PDB entry 2VCT | X-ray diffraction, 2.10 A resolution | chains A and B

== Chain A (and B) ==
Name: Glutathione S-transferase A2
Source organism: Homo sapiens
Notes: EC 2.5.1.18; chain B of this document is another copy of the same molecule, construct and numbering; everything in this record applies to it too
UniProtKB: P09210 (GSTA2_HUMAN); residue numbers follow UniProt; this construct covers 1-222
Chain sequence (222 residues; numbered 1 to 222; the number before each row is that of its first residue):
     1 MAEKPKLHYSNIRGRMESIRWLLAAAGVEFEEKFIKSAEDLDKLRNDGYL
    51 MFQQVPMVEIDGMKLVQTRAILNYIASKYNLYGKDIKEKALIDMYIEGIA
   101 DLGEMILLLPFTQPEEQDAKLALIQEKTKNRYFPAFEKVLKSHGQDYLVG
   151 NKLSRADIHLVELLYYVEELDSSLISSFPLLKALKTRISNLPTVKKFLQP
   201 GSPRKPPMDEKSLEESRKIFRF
Disordered / not traced: 1
Sequence notes: variant Thr112 (Ser in P09210)
Residues lining bound ligands: 4-androstene-3-17-dione (ASD): Tyr9, Ile12, Gly14, Arg15, Leu107, Leu108, Phe111, Phe220, Phe222
Curated features (UniProtKB/Swiss-Prot):
  - binding site (glutathione): Tyr9, Arg45, Gln54, Val55, Gln67, Thr68
  - modified residue: Ala2 (N-acetylalanine), Lys4 (N6-succinyllysine)
  - natural variant: Thr112 (S112T: this construct carries the variant)

== Chain A / chain B interface ==
Residue-residue contacts (59):
  Met51(A) - Met94(B)  hydrophobic
  Met51(A) - Tyr95(B)  hydrophobic
  Met51(A) - Ala135(B)
  Met51(A) - Phe136(B)  hydrophobic
  Met51(A) - Val139(B)  hydrophobic
  Phe52(A) - Met94(B)
  Phe52(A) - Gly98(B)
  Phe52(A) - Arg131(B)
  Phe52(A) - Tyr132(B)  hydrophobic
  Phe52(A) - Ala135(B)  hydrophobic
  Phe52(A) - Phe136(B)  hydrophobic
  Gln53(A) - Arg131(B)
  Gln54(A) - Tyr132(B)  hydrogen bond
  Asp61(A) - Lys87(B)
  Lys64(A) - Met94(B)
  Leu65(A) - Ala90(B)
  Leu65(A) - Met94(B)  hydrophobic
  Val66(A) - Met94(B)  hydrogen bond (backbone-side chain)
  Gln67(A) - Met94(B)
  Gln67(A) - Glu97(B)
  Gln67(A) - Gly98(B)
  Gln67(A) - Asp101(B)  hydrogen bond
  Arg69(A) - Arg69(B)
  Arg69(A) - Glu97(B)  salt bridge
  Ala70(A) - Ala90(B)
  Ala70(A) - Asp93(B)
  Ala70(A) - Met94(B)
  Asn73(A) - Lys89(B)
  Asn73(A) - Asp93(B)  hydrogen bond
  Tyr74(A) - Ile86(B)
  Tyr74(A) - Lys87(B)
  Tyr74(A) - Ala90(B)  hydrophobic
  Tyr82(A) - Asn73(B)
  Tyr82(A) - Lys89(B)
  Ile86(A) - Tyr74(B)  hydrophobic
  Ile86(A) - Ser77(B)
  Ile86(A) - Lys78(B)
  Lys87(A) - Asp61(B)  hydrogen bond (side chain-backbone)
  Lys87(A) - Met63(B)
  Ala90(A) - Leu65(B)  hydrophobic
  Asp93(A) - Ala70(B)
  Asp93(A) - Asn73(B)  hydrogen bond
  Met94(A) - Met51(B)  hydrophobic
  Met94(A) - Phe52(B)
  Met94(A) - Val66(B)  hydrophobic
  Met94(A) - Gln67(B)
  Met94(A) - Ala70(B)
  Tyr95(A) - Met51(B)  hydrophobic
  Glu97(A) - Gln67(B)
  Glu97(A) - Arg69(B)  salt bridge
  Gly98(A) - Phe52(B)
  Gly98(A) - Gln67(B)
  Asp101(A) - Gln67(B)  hydrogen bond
  Arg131(A) - Phe52(B)
  Arg131(A) - Gln54(B)
  Ala135(A) - Met51(B)
  Phe136(A) - Met51(B)  hydrophobic
  Phe136(A) - Phe52(B)  hydrophobic
  Val139(A) - Met51(B)  hydrophobic
Interface residues without a listed pair, chain A (32 interface residues in all): Met63, Ser77, Lys78, Tyr132, Lys138
Interface residues without a listed pair, chain B (33 interface residues in all): Gly48, Gln53, Lys64, Tyr82

== Overview ==
The interface between chain A and chain B involves 32 residues on one side and 33 on the other, with 7
hydrogen bonds and 2 salt bridges. Polar pairs include Arg69(A)-Glu97(B), Gln54(A)-Tyr132(B) and
Val66(A)-Met94(B). Bound to chain A: 4-androstene-3-17-dione.
Chain A and chain B are both Glutathione S-transferase A2 (Homo sapiens); the structure, Glutathione
transferase A2-2 in complex with delta-4-andostrene-3-17- dione, was determined by X-ray diffraction,
deposited together with 2WJU and 2VCV.
